Entry 3MFE (X-ray diffraction, 2.60 A resolution); this record covers chains I and S of the 28 polymer chains in the assembly.

[Chain I (and S)]
Molecule: Proteasome subunit alpha
Source organism: Mycobacterium tuberculosis
Notes: EC 3.4.25.1; chain S of this document is another copy of the same molecule, construct and numbering; everything in this record applies to it too
Reference sequence: O33244 (PSA_MYCTU); residue numbers follow UniProt; this construct covers 10-248
Chain sequence (240 residues; each row starts with the number of its first residue):
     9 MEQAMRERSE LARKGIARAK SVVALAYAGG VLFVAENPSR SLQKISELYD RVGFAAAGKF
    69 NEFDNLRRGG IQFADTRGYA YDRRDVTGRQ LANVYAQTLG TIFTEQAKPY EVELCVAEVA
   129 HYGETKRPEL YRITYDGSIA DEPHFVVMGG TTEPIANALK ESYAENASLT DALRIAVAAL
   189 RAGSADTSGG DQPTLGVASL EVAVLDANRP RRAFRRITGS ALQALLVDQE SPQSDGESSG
Disordered / not traced: 193-202, 236-248 (chain S: 193-204, 236-248)
Differences from the reference sequence: initiating methionine (9)

[Interface between chain I and chain S]
Contacting residue pairs (32; chain I residue first):
  Glu15(I) with Met9(S), hydrogen bond (side chain-backbone)
  Arg16(I) with Met9(S), hydrogen bond
  Leu19(I) with Met9(S), hydrophobic; Arg14(S)
  Lys22(I) with Glu10(S), salt bridge
  Ser47(I) with Asp149(S), hydrogen bond
  Arg48(I) with Arg135(S), hydrogen bond (side chain-backbone); Pro136(S), hydrogen bond (side chain-backbone); Glu137(S), salt bridge; Asp149(S)
  Ser49(I) with Arg97(S); Glu137(S); Tyr139(S), hydrogen bond; Asp149(S), hydrogen bond
  Leu50(I) with Arg97(S); Tyr139(S), hydrophobic
  Lys67(I) with Asp144(S), hydrogen bond (side chain-backbone); Ser146(S)
  Phe68(I) with Asn101(S); Ile147(S), hydrophobic
  Asn69(I) with Ala104(S); Gly145(S), hydrogen bond (side chain-backbone)
  Asp72(I) with Asn101(S), hydrogen bond
  Asn73(I) with Gln105(S), hydrogen bond
  Gln114(I) with Glu113(S)
  Ala115(I) with Met9(S); Met13(S); Thr112(S)
  Lys116(I) with Met9(S); Met13(S); Thr112(S)
  Pro117(I) with Met9(S)
Other interface residues (no listed pair), chain I (18 interface residues in all): Arg76

[Summary]
18 residues of chain I face 19 of chain S across their interface; the contacts include 11 hydrogen bonds and 2
salt bridges. Polar pairs include Lys22(I)-Glu10(S), Arg48(I)-Glu137(S) and Glu15(I)-Met9(S).
Chain I and chain S are both Proteasome subunit alpha (Mycobacterium tuberculosis); the structure, Crystal
Structure of Mycobacterium Tuberculosis Proteasome open-gate mutant with H0 movement, was determined by X-ray
diffraction, deposited together with 3MI0 and 3MKA.
